Entry 3VFB (X-ray diffraction, 1.55 A resolution); this record covers chains A and B.

Chain A (and B):
Molecule: protease
Source organism: Human immunodeficiency virus type 1 (BRU ISOLATE)
Notes: EC 3.4.23.16; chain B of this document is another copy of the same molecule, construct and numbering; everything in this record applies to it too
UniProt: P03367 (POL_HV1BR); residues 1-99 here correspond to UniProt positions 501-599 (UniProt number = residue number + 500)
Sequence (99 residues; numbered 1 to 99; the number before each row is that of its first residue):
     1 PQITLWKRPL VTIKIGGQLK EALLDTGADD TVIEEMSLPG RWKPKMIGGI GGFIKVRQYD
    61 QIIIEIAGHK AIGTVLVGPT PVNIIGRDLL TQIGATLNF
Sequence notes: engineered mutation Lys7 (Gln507 in P03367), Ile33 (Leu533 in P03367), Ile63 (Leu563 in P03367), Ala67 (Cys567 in P03367), Asp88 (Asn588 in P03367), Ala95 (Cys595 in P03367)
Residues lining bound ligands: 031 ((3aS,5R,6aR)-hexahydro-2H-cyclopenta[b]furan-5-yl [(1S,2R)-1-benzyl-2-hydroxy-3-([(4-methoxyphenyl)sulfonyl]{[(2R)-5-oxopyrrolidin-2-yl]methyl}amino)propyl]carbamate): Leu23, Asp25, Gly27, Ala28, Asp29, Asp30, Val32, Ile47, Gly48, Gly49, Ile50, Pro81, Val82, Ile84
Swiss-Prot annotation at these positions:
  - region (Dimerization of protease): Pro1 to Leu5, Gly49 to Lys55
  - active site: Asp25 (For protease activity)
  - site: Phe99 (Cleavage)
From the paper describing this entry:
  - mutagenesis - N88D: decreased catalytic activity
  - conformationally variable residues (side-chain flip): Asp30, Asp60, Thr74, Asp88
  - contacts within the chain: Thr31-Asp88 (water-mediated contact), Thr74-Asp88 (water-mediated contact), Asp88-Thr91 (hydrogen bond)
  - binding site for 031: Ala28, Asp29
  - catalytic residues: Asp25 (citing earlier work)

How chain A and chain B interact:
Contacting residue pairs (98; chain A residue first):
  Pro1(A) with Leu97(B); Asn98(B); Phe99(B), hydrogen bond (backbone-backbone)
  Gln2(A) with Thr96(B); Leu97(B); Asn98(B), hydrogen bond
  Ile3(A) with Thr96(B); Leu97(B), hydrogen bond (backbone-backbone); Phe99(B), hydrophobic
  Thr4(A) with Thr96(B)
  Leu5(A) with Thr26(B); Arg87(B), hydrogen bond (backbone-side chain); Leu90(B), hydrophobic; Thr91(B); Ala95(B)
  Trp6(A) with Arg87(B), hydrogen bond (backbone-side chain); Thr91(B); Gln92(B)
  Lys7(A) with Arg87(B)
  Arg8(A) with Asp29(B), salt bridge; Arg87(B)
  Pro9(A) with Thr26(B); Arg87(B)
  Leu23(A) with Gly27(B)
  Leu24(A) with Thr26(B), hydrogen bond (backbone-side chain); Gly27(B); Leu97(B), hydrophobic; Phe99(B), hydrophobic
  Asp25(A) with Asp25(B); Thr26(B); Gly27(B)
  Thr26(A) with Leu5(B); Pro9(B); Leu24(B), hydrogen bond (side chain-backbone); Asp25(B); Thr26(B), hydrogen bond (side chain-backbone); Leu97(B)
  Gly27(A) with Leu23(B); Asp25(B), hydrogen bond (backbone-side chain)
  Asp29(A) with Arg8(B), salt bridge
  Ile47(A) with Ile50(B), hydrophobic
  Gly49(A) with Ile50(B); Pro81(B)
  Ile50(A) with Ile47(B), hydrophobic; Gly48(B); Gly49(B); Ile50(B), hydrogen bond (backbone-backbone); Gly52(B); Ile54(B); Thr80(B); Pro81(B)
  Gly51(A) with Ile50(B), hydrogen bond (backbone-backbone); Gly51(B); Gly52(B)
  Gly52(A) with Ile50(B); Gly51(B)
  Ile54(A) with Ile50(B), hydrophobic; Gly51(B)
  Ala67(A) with Phe99(B), hydrophobic
  His69(A) with Phe99(B)
  Thr80(A) with Ile50(B)
  Pro81(A) with Gly49(B)
  Ile84(A) with Ile50(B), hydrophobic
  Arg87(A) with Leu5(B), hydrogen bond (side chain-backbone); Trp6(B), hydrogen bond (side chain-backbone); Lys7(B); Arg8(B); Pro9(B)
  Thr91(A) with Leu5(B); Trp6(B)
  Ile93(A) with Phe99(B)
  Gly94(A) with Asn98(B)
  Ala95(A) with Leu5(B); Asn98(B); Phe99(B), hydrophobic
  Thr96(A) with Gln2(B), hydrogen bond; Ile3(B); Thr96(B); Leu97(B); Asn98(B), hydrogen bond (backbone-backbone)
  Leu97(A) with Pro1(B); Gln2(B); Ile3(B), hydrogen bond (backbone-backbone); Leu24(B), hydrophobic; Thr26(B); Thr96(B)
  Asn98(A) with Pro1(B); Gln2(B), hydrogen bond; Gly94(B); Ala95(B); Thr96(B), hydrogen bond (backbone-backbone); Asn98(B), hydrogen bond
  Phe99(A) with Pro1(B), hydrogen bond (backbone-backbone); Ile3(B), hydrophobic; Leu24(B), hydrophobic; Ile93(B); Gly94(B); Ala95(B), hydrophobic
Also at the interface, not in a pair above, chain A (37 interface residues in all): Val32, Leu90
Also at the interface, not in a pair above, chain B (39 interface residues in all): Thr4, Phe53, Ala67, His69, Ile84

Overview:
37 residues of chain A face 39 of chain B across their interface, with 20 hydrogen bonds and 2 salt bridges.
Among the polar pairs are Arg8(A)-Asp29(B), Gln2(A)-Asn98(B) and Leu5(A)-Arg87(B). Bound to chain A: compound
031. From the paper: the catalytic residue Asp25(A); N88D of chain A reduces catalytic activity.
Both chains are protease (Human immunodeficiency virus type 1 (BRU ISOLATE)). Entry 3VFB (Crystal Structure of
HIV-1 Protease Mutant N88D with novel P1'-Ligands GRL-02031) was determined by X-ray diffraction (same
publication as 3VF5, 3VF7 and 3VFA).
